PDB entry 6KS0 | X-ray diffraction, 2.79 A resolution | chains H and L of the 3 polymer chains in the assembly

== Chain H ==
Protein: The heavy chain variable domain (Antibody)
Source organism: Mus musculus
Notes: antibody fragment or engineered binder
Chain sequence (119 residues; each row starts with the number of its first residue):
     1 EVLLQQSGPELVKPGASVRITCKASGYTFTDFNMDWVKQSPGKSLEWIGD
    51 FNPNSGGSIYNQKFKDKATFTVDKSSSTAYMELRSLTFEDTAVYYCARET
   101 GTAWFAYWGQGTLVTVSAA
Cystine bridges: Cys22-Cys96

== Chain L ==
Protein: The light chain variable domain (Antibody)
Source organism: Mus musculus
Notes: antibody fragment or engineered binder
Chain sequence (107 residues; numbered 1 to 107; the number before each row is that of its first residue):
     1 DIQMTQSPASLSASVGETVTITCRASGNIHNFLAWYQQKQGKSPQVLVYN
    51 AKTLADGVPSRFSGSGSGTQYSLKINSLQPEDFGSYYCQQFWSTPYTFGG
   101 GTKLEIN

== Interface between chain H and chain L ==
Contacting residue pairs (30; chain H residue first):
  Asp35(H) with Tyr96(L)
  Gln39(H) with Gln38(L), hydrogen bond; Tyr87(L), hydrogen bond
  Lys43(H) with Tyr87(L)
  Ser44(H) with Tyr87(L); Gly99(L), hydrogen bond (side chain-backbone); Gly100(L)
  Leu45(H) with Phe98(L), hydrophobic
  Trp47(H) with Pro95(L), hydrophobic; Tyr96(L)
  Asn61(H) with Pro95(L)
  Tyr95(H) with Gln38(L), hydrogen bond; Lys42(L); Ser43(L)
  Thr102(H) with Phe32(L); Phe91(L)
  Ala103(H) with Gln89(L), hydrogen bond (backbone-side chain); Phe91(L), hydrophobic; Tyr96(L), hydrophobic
  Trp104(H) with Tyr36(L); Tyr49(L), hydrophobic; Gln89(L); Phe91(L), hydrophobic
  Phe105(H) with Tyr36(L), hydrogen bond (backbone-side chain); Val46(L); Gln89(L)
  Ala106(H) with Val46(L), hydrophobic
  Trp108(H) with Tyr36(L), hydrophobic; Pro44(L)
  Gly109(H) with Ser43(L)
Other interface residues (no listed pair), chain H (18 interface residues in all): Glu46, Lys63, Glu99
Other interface residues (no listed pair), chain L (20 interface residues in all): Asp1, Ala34, Asn50, Gly101

== Summary ==
The interface between chain H and chain L involves 18 residues on one side and 20 on the other; the contacts
include 6 hydrogen bonds. Among the polar pairs are Gln39(H)-Gln38(L), Gln39(H)-Tyr87(L) and
Ser44(H)-Gly99(L).
Here chain H is the heavy chain variable domain (Antibody) and chain L is the light chain variable domain
(Antibody), both from Mus musculus. Entry 6KS0 (Crystal structure of the human adiponectin receptor 1) was
determined by X-ray diffraction (same publication as 6KRZ and 6KS1).
